3UM1 - chains A and B; structure by X-ray diffraction, 2.71 A resolution.

# Chain A
Name: BRO1 domain-containing protein BROX
Organism: Homo sapiens
Notes: fragment: Brox bro1 domain 2-377
Reference sequence: Q5VW32 (BROX_HUMAN); numbering as in UniProt (aligned over 2-377)
Chain sequence (376 residues; row label = number of the first residue in the row):
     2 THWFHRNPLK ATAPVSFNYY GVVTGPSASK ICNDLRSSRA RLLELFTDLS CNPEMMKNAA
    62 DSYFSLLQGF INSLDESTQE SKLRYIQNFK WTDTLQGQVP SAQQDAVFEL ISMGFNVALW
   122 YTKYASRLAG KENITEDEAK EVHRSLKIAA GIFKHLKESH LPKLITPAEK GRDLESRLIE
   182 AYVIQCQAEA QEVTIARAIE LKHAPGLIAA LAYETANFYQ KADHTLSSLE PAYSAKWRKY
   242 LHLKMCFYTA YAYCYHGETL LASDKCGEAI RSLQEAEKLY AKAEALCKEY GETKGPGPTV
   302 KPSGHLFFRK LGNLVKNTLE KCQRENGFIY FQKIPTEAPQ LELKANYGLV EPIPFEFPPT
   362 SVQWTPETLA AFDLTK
Unresolved in the structure: 377
Curated features (UniProtKB/Swiss-Prot):
  - modified residue: Lys283 (N6-acetyllysine)
Cystine bridges: Cys267-Cys323
What the authors report for this chain:
  - specificity-determining residues: Tyr348 (by similarity / conservation)

# Chain B
Name: Charged multivesicular body protein 5
Organism: Homo sapiens
Notes: fragment: C-terminal tail of CHMP5 151-219
Reference sequence: Q9NZZ3 (CHMP5_HUMAN); numbering as in UniProt (aligned over 151-219)
Chain sequence (69 residues; each row starts with the number of its first residue):
   151 RSYGTPELDE DDLEAELDAL GDELLADEDS SYLDEAASAP AIPEGVPTDT KNKDGVLVDE
   211 FGLPQIPAS
Unresolved in the structure: 151-199, 217-219

# Interface between chain A and chain B
Contacting residue pairs (19):
  Ala140(A) - Phe211(B)
  Lys141(A) - Phe211(B)
  His144(A) - Phe211(B)
  Val194(A) - Phe211(B)  hydrophobic
  Thr195(A) - Phe211(B)
  Thr195(A) - Leu213(B)
  Arg198(A) - Asp209(B)  salt bridge
  Arg198(A) - Phe211(B)
  Arg198(A) - Leu213(B)
  Ala199(A) - Leu213(B)  hydrophobic
  His204(A) - Pro214(B)  hydrogen bond (side chain-backbone)
  Leu208(A) - Leu213(B)  hydrophobic
  Leu208(A) - Pro214(B)
  Tyr348(A) - Asn202(B)  hydrogen bond
  Tyr348(A) - Val206(B)
  Tyr348(A) - Gly212(B)
  Tyr348(A) - Pro214(B)  hydrophobic
  Gly349(A) - Phe211(B)
  Gly349(A) - Gly212(B)
Other interface residues (no listed pair), chain A (12 interface residues in all): Glu137
Other interface residues (no listed pair), chain B (9 interface residues in all): Glu210, Ile216
The authors on this interface:
  - hot spots on chain A (mutagenesis) - Y348A: abolished binding to Charged multivesicular body protein 5 (chain B)

# In short
12 residues of chain A face 9 of chain B across their interface; the contacts include 2 hydrogen bonds and 1
salt bridge. Among the polar pairs are Arg198(A)-Asp209(B), His204(A)-Pro214(B) and Tyr348(A)-Asn202(B). From
the paper: Y348A of chain A abolishes binding to Charged multivesicular body protein 5 (chain B); the
specificity determinant Tyr348(A).
Chain A is BRO1 domain-containing protein BROX and chain B is Charged multivesicular body protein 5, both from
Homo sapiens; the structure, Crystal structure of the Brox Bro1 domain in complex with the C-terminal tail of
CHMP5, was determined by X-ray diffraction, deposited together with 3ULY, 3UM0, 3UM2 and 3UM3.
